PDB entry 8V2R | electron microscopy, 3.01 A resolution | chains A and B

# Chain A
Name: Charged multivesicular body protein 1b
Organism: Homo sapiens
Reference sequence: Q7LBR1 (CHM1B_HUMAN); residues 1-199 here = UniProt positions 1-199
Sequence (199 residues; each row starts with the number of its first residue):
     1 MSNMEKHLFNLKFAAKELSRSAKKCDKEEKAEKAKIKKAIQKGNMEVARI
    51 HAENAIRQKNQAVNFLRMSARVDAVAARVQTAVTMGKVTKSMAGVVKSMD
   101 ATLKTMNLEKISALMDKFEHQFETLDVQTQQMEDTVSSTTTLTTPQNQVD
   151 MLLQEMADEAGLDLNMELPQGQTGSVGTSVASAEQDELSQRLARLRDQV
Unresolved in the structure: 171-185
Sequence notes: engineered mutation Val-136 (Met in Q7LBR1)
Curated features (UniProtKB/Swiss-Prot):
  - region: Met-132 to Met-156 (Interaction with IST1), Gly-174 to Val-199 (Interaction with SPAST), Val-180 to Val-199 (Interaction with VTA1), Val-180 to Arg-196 (Interaction with VPS4A, MITD1 and STAMBP), Ala-183 to Val-199 (Interaction with VPS4B)
  - motif: Asp-186 to Arg-196 (MIT-interacting motif)
  - mutagenesis: Asp-158 to Glu-159 (Diminishes interaction with VPS4B), Thr-178 (T178R: Abolishes interaction with SPAST and no effect on interaction with VPS4A; when associated with R-181 and R-184), Ala-181 (A181R: Abolishes interaction with SPAScT and no effect on interaction with VPS4A; when associated with R-178 and R-184), Glu-184 (E184A: Decreases interaction with SPAST; E184R: Abolishes interaction with SPAST and no effect on interaction with VPS4A; when associated with R-178 and R-181), Leu-188 (L188A: Abolishes interaction with SPAST and VPS4A; when associated with A-192), Leu-192 (L192A: Abolishes interaction with SPAST and VPS4A; when associated with A-188; L192A: Abolishes interaction with VPS4B), Leu-195 (L195A: Abolishes interaction with VPS4B)

# Chain B
Name: IST1 homolog
Organism: Homo sapiens
Reference sequence: P53990 (IST1_HUMAN); residues 1-364 here = UniProt positions 1-364
Sequence (364 residues; numbered 1 to 364; the number before each row is that of its first residue):
     1 MLGSGFKAERLRVNLRLVINRLKLLEKKKTELAQKARKEIADYLAAGKDE
    51 RARIRVEHIIREDYLVEAMEILELYCDLLLARFGLIQSMKELDSGLAESV
   101 STLIWAAPRLQSEVAELKIVADQLCAKYSKEYGKLCRTNQIGTVNDRLMH
   151 KLSVEAPPKILVERYLIEIAKNYNVPYEPDSVVMAEAPPGVETDLIDVGF
   201 TDDVKKGGPGRGGSGGFTAPVGGPDGTVPMPMPMPMPSANTPFSYPLPKG
   251 PSDFNGLPMGTYQAFPNIHPPQIPATPPSYESVDDINADKNISSAQIVGP
   301 GPKPEASAKLPSRPADNYDNFVLPELPSVPDTLPTASAGASTSASEDIDF
   351 DDLSRRFEELKKKT
Unresolved in the structure: 1-3, 188-364
Curated features (UniProtKB/Swiss-Prot):
  - region: Ile-348 to Thr-364 (Interaction with VPS4A, VTA1, MITD1 STAMBP and USP8)
  - motif: Phe-321 to Thr-332 (Type-2 MIT-interacting motif), Asp-351 to Lys-361 (MIT-interacting motif)
  - modified residue: Ser-4 (Phosphoserine), Tyr-43 (Phosphotyrosine)
  - mutagenesis: Leu-323 (L323D: Diminishes interaction with VPS4A. Greatly diminishes interaction with VPS4A; when associated with A-353), Leu-326 (L326D: Diminishes interaction with VPS4A. Greatly diminishes interaction with VPS4A and abolishes interaction with VTA1; when associated with A-353. Greatly diminishes interaction with VPS4A ...), Leu-353 (L353A: Diminishes interaction with VPS4A. Greatly diminishes interaction with VPS4A and abolishes interaction with VTA1; when associated with D-326. Greatly diminishes interaction with VPS4A ...), Leu-360 to Lys-361 (Abolishes interaction with VTA1, MITD1 and USP8; diminishes interaction with VPS4A), Leu-360 (L360A: Diminishes interaction with VPS4A. Greatly diminishes interaction with VPS4A; when associated with D-326)

# Chain A / chain B interface
Pairs across the interface - 27 pairs, chain A then chain B:
  Glu-119(A) / Lys-28(B)  salt bridge
  Glu-123(A) / Leu-25(B)
  Glu-123(A) / Lys-28(B)  salt bridge
  Thr-124(A) / Arg-21(B)  hydrogen bond
  Asp-126(A) / Leu-24(B)
  Val-127(A) / Arg-21(B)
  Val-127(A) / Leu-24(B)
  Gln-131(A) / Leu-17(B)
  Leu-188(A) / Arg-37(B)
  Leu-188(A) / Glu-168(B)
  Leu-188(A) / Asn-172(B)
  Ser-189(A) / Arg-37(B)  hydrogen bond
  Arg-191(A) / Glu-168(B)  salt bridge
  Leu-192(A) / Arg-37(B)
  Leu-192(A) / Tyr-165(B)  hydrophobic
  Leu-192(A) / Glu-168(B)
  Leu-195(A) / Leu-161(B)
  Leu-195(A) / Arg-164(B)
  Leu-195(A) / Tyr-165(B)
  Leu-195(A) / Glu-168(B)
  Arg-196(A) / Asp-63(B)  salt bridge
  Arg-196(A) / Tyr-64(B)
  Arg-196(A) / Glu-67(B)  salt bridge
  Arg-196(A) / Tyr-165(B)  hydrogen bond
  Asp-197(A) / Arg-147(B)  salt bridge
  Val-199(A) / Leu-161(B)  hydrophobic
  Val-199(A) / Arg-164(B)
Also at the interface, not in a pair above, chain A (16 interface residues in all): His-120, Asp-186
Also at the interface, not in a pair above, chain B (21 interface residues in all): Asn-20, Gln-34, Glu-113, Ile-169, Lys-171, Tyr-173

# Overview
16 residues of chain A face 21 of chain B across their interface; the contacts include 3 hydrogen bonds and 6
salt bridges. Polar pairs include Glu-119(A)/Lys-28(B), Glu-123(A)/Lys-28(B) and Arg-191(A)/Glu-168(B). From
UniProt: 8 mutagenesis sites on chain A; 5 mutagenesis sites on chain B.
Here chain A is Charged multivesicular body protein 1b and chain B is IST1 homolog, both from Homo sapiens.
Entry 8V2R (CryoEM of ssDNA bound CHMP1B/IST1 copolymer assembly) was determined by electron microscopy.
